Entry 7NGC (electron microscopy, 7.50 A resolution (low resolution: residue-level contacts below are approximate; hydrogen-bond / salt-bridge calls are withheld)); this record covers chains D and F of the 7 polymer chains in the assembly.

Chain D (and F):
Protein: Lon protease homolog, mitochondrial
From: Homo sapiens
Notes: EC 3.4.21.53; chain F of this document is another copy of the same molecule, construct and numbering; everything in this record applies to it too
UniProtKB: P36776 (LONM_HUMAN); residues 123-948 here = UniProt positions 123-948
Chain sequence (853 residues; each row starts with the number of its first residue):
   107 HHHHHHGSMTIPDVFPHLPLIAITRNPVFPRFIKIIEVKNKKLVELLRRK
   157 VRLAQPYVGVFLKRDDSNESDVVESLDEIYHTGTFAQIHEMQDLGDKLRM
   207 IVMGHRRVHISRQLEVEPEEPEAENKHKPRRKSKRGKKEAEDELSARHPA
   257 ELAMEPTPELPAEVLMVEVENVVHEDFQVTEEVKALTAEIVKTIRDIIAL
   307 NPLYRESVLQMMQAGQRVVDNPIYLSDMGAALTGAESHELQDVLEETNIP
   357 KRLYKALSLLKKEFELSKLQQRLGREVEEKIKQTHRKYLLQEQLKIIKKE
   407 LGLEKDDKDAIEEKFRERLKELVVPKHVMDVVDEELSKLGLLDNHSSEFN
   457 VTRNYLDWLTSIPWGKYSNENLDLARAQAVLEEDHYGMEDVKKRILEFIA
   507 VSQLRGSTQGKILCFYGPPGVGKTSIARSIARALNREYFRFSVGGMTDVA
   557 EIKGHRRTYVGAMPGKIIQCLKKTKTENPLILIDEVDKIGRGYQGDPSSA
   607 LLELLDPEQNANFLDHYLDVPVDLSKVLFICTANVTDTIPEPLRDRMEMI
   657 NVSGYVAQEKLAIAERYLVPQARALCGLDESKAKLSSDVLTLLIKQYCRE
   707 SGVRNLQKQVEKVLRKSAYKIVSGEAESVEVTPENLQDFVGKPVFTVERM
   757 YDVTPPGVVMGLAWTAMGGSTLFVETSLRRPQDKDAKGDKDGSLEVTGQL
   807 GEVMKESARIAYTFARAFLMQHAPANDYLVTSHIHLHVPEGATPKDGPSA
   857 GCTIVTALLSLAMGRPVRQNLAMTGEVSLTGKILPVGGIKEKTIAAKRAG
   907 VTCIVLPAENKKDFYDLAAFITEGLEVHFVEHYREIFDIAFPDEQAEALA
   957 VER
Disordered / not traced: 107-122, 222-271, 949-959
Construct notes: expression tag (107-122, 949-959)
UniProt features mapped onto this chain:
  - active site: S855, K898
  - binding site (ATP): G523 to T530
  - natural variant: E476 (E476A: In CODASS), S631 (S631Y: In CODASS), A670 (A670V: In CODASS), R672 (R672C: In CODASS), P676 (P676S: In CODASS), R679 (R679H: In CODASS), R721 (R721G: In CODASS), A724 (A724V: In CODASS), P749 (P749S: In CODASS), G767 (G767E: In CODASS), I927 (deletion: In CODASS)
  - mutagenesis: K529 (K529R: Abolishes ATPase activity, and presumably ATP-driven protein unfolding, but does not block access to the proteolytic active site or prevent a substrate from binding to it), W770 (W770A: Has low basal, but normal stimulated ATPase activity, and retains peptidase activity; W770P: Has normal basal, but low stimulated ATPase activity, and abolishes peptidase activity), S855 (S855A: Lacks both ATPase and protease activity, but retains DNA binding activity), T880 (T880V: Enhances the basal, but not the stimulated ATPase activity), G893 (G893A: Has low basal, but normal stimulated ATPase activity, and retains peptidase activity; G893P: Has normal basal, but low stimulated ATPase activity, and abolishes peptidase activity), G894 (G894A/S: Enhances the basal, but not the stimulated ATPase activity, and retains peptidase activity; G894P: Enhances the basal, but not the stimulated ATPase activity, and abolishes peptidase activity)
Small-molecule neighbours: ADP (adenosine-5'-diphosphate): D490, H491, Y492, M494, P525, G526, V527, G528, K529, T530, S531, I669, Y673, Q677, V709, R710, Q713
Reported in the primary citation:
  - mutagenesis - K529R, E591Q, T803V, E812A, S855A: abolished catalytic activity (proteolytic activity)
  - mutagenesis - S855A: unchanged catalytic activity (ATPase activity)
  - catalytic residues: T803, H841, H843, S855
  - catalytic residues: E801, R815, K898 (proposed by the authors, not directly observed)
  - mutagenesis - T803V: decreased catalytic activity on ATPase
  - mutagenesis - H841F, H843F: abolished catalytic activity on proteolytically
  - mutagenesis - E801A: decreased catalytic activity (protease activity)
  - mutagenesis - E801A, E812A: decreased catalytic activity (ATPase activity)
  - mutagenesis - K529R, E591Q: abolished catalytic activity on ATPase

Interface between chain D and chain F:
Residue-residue contacts - 7 pairs, chain D then chain F:
  K147(D) - R323(F)
  K147(D) - D326(F)
  R154(D) - D326(F)
  L200(D) - M317(F)
  K203(D) - V324(F)
  K203(D) - D326(F)
  V566(D) - Y599(F)
Interface residues without a listed pair, chain D (6 interface residues in all): D199

Overview:
6 residues of chain D and 5 residues of chain F are in contact. Ligands of chain D: ADP. The paper reports
catalytic residues T803(D), H841(D) and H843(D) among others; K529R, E591Q and T803V of chain D, among others,
abolish catalytic activity (proteolytic activity); 8 substitutions were tested in all.
Both chains are Lon protease homolog, mitochondrial (Homo sapiens). Entry 7NGC (P2a-state of wild type human
mitochondrial LONP1 protease with bound substrate protein and in presence of ...) was determined by electron
microscopy together with 7NFY, 7NG4, 7NG5 and 7NGF from the same study.
